8IMN - chains 5 and l of the 40 polymer chains in the assembly; structure by electron microscopy, 3.07 A resolution.

== Chain 5 ==
Molecule: CpcN
From: Anthocerotibacter panamensis
Amino-acid sequence (1182 residues; each row starts with the number of its first residue):
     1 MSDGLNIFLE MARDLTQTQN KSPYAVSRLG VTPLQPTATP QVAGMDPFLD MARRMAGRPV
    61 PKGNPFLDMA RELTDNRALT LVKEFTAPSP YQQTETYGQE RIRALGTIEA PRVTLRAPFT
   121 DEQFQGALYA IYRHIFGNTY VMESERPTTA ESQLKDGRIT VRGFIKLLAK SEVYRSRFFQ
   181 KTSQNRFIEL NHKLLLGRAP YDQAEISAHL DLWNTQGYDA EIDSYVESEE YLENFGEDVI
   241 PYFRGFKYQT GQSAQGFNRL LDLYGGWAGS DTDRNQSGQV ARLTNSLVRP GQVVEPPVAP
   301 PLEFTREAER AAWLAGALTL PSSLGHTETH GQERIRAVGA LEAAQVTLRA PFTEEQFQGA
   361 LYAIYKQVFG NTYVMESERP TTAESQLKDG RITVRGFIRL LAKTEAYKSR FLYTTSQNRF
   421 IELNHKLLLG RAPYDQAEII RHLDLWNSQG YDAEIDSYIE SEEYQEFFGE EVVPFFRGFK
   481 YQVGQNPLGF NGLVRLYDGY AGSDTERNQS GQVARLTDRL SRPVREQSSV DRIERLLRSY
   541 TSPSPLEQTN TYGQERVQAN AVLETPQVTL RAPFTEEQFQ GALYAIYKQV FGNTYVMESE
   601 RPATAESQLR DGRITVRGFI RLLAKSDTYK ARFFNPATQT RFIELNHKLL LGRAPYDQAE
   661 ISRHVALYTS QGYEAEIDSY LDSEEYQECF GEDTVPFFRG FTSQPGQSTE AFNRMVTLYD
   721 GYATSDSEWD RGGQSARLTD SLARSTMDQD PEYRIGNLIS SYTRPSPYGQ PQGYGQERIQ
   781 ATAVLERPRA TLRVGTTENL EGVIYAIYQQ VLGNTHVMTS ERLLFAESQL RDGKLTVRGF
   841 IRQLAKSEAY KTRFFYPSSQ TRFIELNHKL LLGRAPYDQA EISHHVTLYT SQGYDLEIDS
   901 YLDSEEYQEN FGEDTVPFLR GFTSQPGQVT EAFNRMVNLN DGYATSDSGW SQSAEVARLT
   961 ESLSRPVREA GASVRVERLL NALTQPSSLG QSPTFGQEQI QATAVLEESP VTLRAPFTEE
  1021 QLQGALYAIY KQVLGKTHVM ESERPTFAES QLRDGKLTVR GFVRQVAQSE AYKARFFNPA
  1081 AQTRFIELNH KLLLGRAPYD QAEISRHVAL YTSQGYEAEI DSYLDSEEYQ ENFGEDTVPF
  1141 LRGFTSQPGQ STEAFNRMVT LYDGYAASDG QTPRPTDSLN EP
Not modelled in the structure: 1-46, 749-1182
Ligand contacts:
  - phycocyanobilin (CYC), molecule 1: Gly98, Gln99, Phe246, Lys247, Tyr248, Gln252, Ser253, Ala254, Phe257
  - phycocyanobilin (CYC), molecule 2: Arg133, Asn138, Thr139, Tyr140, Trp267, Ala268, Ser270, Thr272, Arg274
  - phycocyanobilin (CYC), molecule 3: Thr149, Ser152, Gln153, Lys155, Asp156, Arg158
  - phycocyanobilin (CYC), molecule 4: Ser183, Gln184, Asn185, Gln203, Ser207, Leu210, Trp213
  - phycocyanobilin (CYC), molecule 5: Glu328, Gly331, Gln332, Phe479, Lys480, Tyr481, Gln485, Asn486, Pro487, Phe490
  - phycocyanobilin (CYC), molecule 6: Lys366, Asn371, Thr372, Tyr373, Tyr500, Ala501, Gly502, Ser503, Thr505, Arg507
  - phycocyanobilin (CYC), molecule 7: Thr382, Ser385, Gln386, Lys388, Asp389
  - phycocyanobilin (CYC), molecule 8: Ser416, Gln417, Asn418, Gln436, Ile440, Leu443, Trp446, Arg525
  - phycocyanobilin (CYC), molecule 9: Gly553, Phe701, Thr702, Ser703, Gln707, Ser708, Thr709, Phe712
  - phycocyanobilin (CYC), molecule 10: Tyr584, Lys588, Asn593, Thr594, Tyr595, Val596, Arg632, Tyr722, Ala723, Ser725, Ser727, Trp729
  - phycocyanobilin (CYC), molecule 11: Thr604, Ser607, Gln608, Asp611
  - phycocyanobilin (CYC), molecule 12: Thr638, Gln639, Thr640, Gln658, Ser662, Val665

== Chain l ==
Molecule: CpcB
From: Anthocerotibacter panamensis
Amino-acid sequence (172 residues; each row starts with the number of its first residue):
     1 MNDVFTRAIA QADLKGSFLL ESDLDKLASF AKEGVKRLDA VAALTNNAPA IISDAAHKLF
    61 AEQQELIQPG GNAYPHRRMA ACLRDMEIIL RYVSYALLAG DASVLDDRCL NGLRETYNAL
   121 GTPTQSVARA VQLMKDAAMV HLKSTANVTV GDCSSLYSEA ATYFDKAAAS IA
Ligand contacts:
  - phycocyanobilin (CYC), molecule 1: Glu33, Val35, Lys36, Asp39, Ala40, Leu142, Ser144, Thr145, Val148, Thr149, Val150, Gly151, Asp152, Cys153, Tyr157
  - phycocyanobilin (CYC), molecule 2: His57, Phe60, Ile67, Ala73, Tyr74, Pro75, His76, Met79
  - phycocyanobilin (CYC), molecule 3: Leu66, Asn72, Ala73, Arg77, Arg78, Ala81, Cys82, Arg84, Asp85, Met86, Ile88, Tyr92, Cys109, Leu113, Thr116, Tyr117, Leu120, Thr122, Pro123, Ser126, Val127, Ala130

== How chain 5 and chain l interact ==
Pairs across the interface - 23 pairs, chain 5 then chain l:
  Thr541(5) - Gly16(l)
  Pro543(5) - Leu14(l)
  Pro543(5) - Lys15(l)
  Glu547(5) - Leu14(l)
  Gln548(5) - Leu14(l)
  Thr549(5) - Leu14(l)
  Gln558(5) - Asn111(l)  hydrogen bond
  Ala561(5) - Arg108(l)
  Glu564(5) - Met1(l)  hydrogen bond (side chain-backbone)
  Thr565(5) - Arg108(l)
  Tyr595(5) - Arg84(l)
  Met597(5) - Arg77(l)
  Arg632(5) - Arg77(l)
  Tyr722(5) - Tyr92(l)
  Tyr722(5) - Arg108(l)  hydrogen bond
  Ala723(5) - Gly112(l)
  Ala723(5) - Leu113(l)  hydrophobic
  Ala723(5) - Thr116(l)  hydrogen bond (backbone-side chain)
  Thr724(5) - Glu115(l)
  Thr724(5) - Thr116(l)
  Trp729(5) - Arg77(l)
  Asp730(5) - Ala119(l)
  Asp730(5) - Leu120(l)  hydrogen bond (side chain-backbone)
Also at the interface, not in a pair above, chain 5 (20 interface residues in all): Asn560, Tyr584, Asp720
Also at the interface, not in a pair above, chain l (19 interface residues in all): Ala80, Ile88, Arg91, Asp107

== Summary ==
Chain 5 and chain l form an interface of 20 and 19 residues respectively, with 5 hydrogen bonds. Polar
contacts include Gln558(5)-Asn111(l), Glu564(5)-Met1(l) and Tyr722(5)-Arg108(l). One phycocyanobilin molecule
is bound between chain 5 and chain l. Ligands of chain 5: 12 copies of phycocyanobilin.
Chain 5 is CpcN and chain l is CpcB, both from Anthocerotibacter panamensis; the structure, Rt1I-Rt1II,
Rt2'I-Rt2'II, Rt3I-Rt3II cylinder in cyanobacterial phycobilisome from Anthocerotibacter panamensis (Cluster
F), was determined by electron microscopy (same publication as 8IMI, 8IMJ, 8IMK, 8IML, 8IMM and 8IMO).
